4FZG - chains S and T of the 32 polymer chains in the assembly; structure by X-ray diffraction, 3.00 A resolution.

Chain S:
Molecule: Proteasome component PRE5
From: Saccharomyces cerevisiae
Notes: EC 3.4.25.1
UniProt: P40302 (PSA1_YEAST); residues 1-233 here correspond to UniProt positions 2-234 (UniProt number = residue number + 1)
Sequence (233 residues; numbered 1 to 233; the number before each row is that of its first residue):
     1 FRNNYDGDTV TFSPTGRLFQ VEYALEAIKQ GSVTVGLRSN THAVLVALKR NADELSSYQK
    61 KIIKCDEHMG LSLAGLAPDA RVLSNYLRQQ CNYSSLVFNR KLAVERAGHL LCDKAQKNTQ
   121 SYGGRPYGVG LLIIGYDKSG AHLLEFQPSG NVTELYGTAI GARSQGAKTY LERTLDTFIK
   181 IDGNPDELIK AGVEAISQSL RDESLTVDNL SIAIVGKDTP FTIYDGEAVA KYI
Swiss-Prot annotation at these positions:
  - modified residue: S13 (Phosphoserine)
  - cross-link: K190 (Glycyl lysine isopeptide (Lys-Gly) (interchain with G-Cter in ubiquitin))

Chain T:
Molecule: Proteasome component C1
From: Saccharomyces cerevisiae
Notes: EC 3.4.25.1
UniProt: P21242 (PSA3_YEAST); residues 1-244 here correspond to UniProt positions 5-248 (UniProt number = residue number + 4)
Sequence (244 residues; each row starts with the number of its first residue):
     1 GTGYDLSNSV FSPDGRNFQV EYAVKAVENG TTSIGIKCND GVVFAVEKLI TSKLLVPQKN
    61 VKIQVVDRHI GCVYSGLIPD GRHLVNRGRE EAASFKKLYK TPIPIPAFAD RLGQYVQAHT
   121 LYNSVRPFGV STIFGGVDKN GAHLYMLEPS GSYWGYKGAA TGKGRQSAKA ELEKLVDHHP
   181 EGLSAREAVK QAAKIIYLAH EDNKEKDFEL EISWCSLSET NGLHKFVKGD LLQEAIDFAQ
   241 KEIN

How chain S and chain T interact:
Pairs across the interface (61; chain S residue first):
  N4(S) - L6(T)
  Y5(S) - D5(T)  hydrogen bond
  Y5(S) - L6(T)  hydrophobic
  T9(S) - R126(T)
  V10(S) - S124(T)
  V10(S) - V125(T)
  V10(S) - R126(T)
  T11(S) - L6(T)
  T11(S) - Q19(T)
  F12(S) - Q19(T)  hydrogen bond (backbone-side chain)
  F12(S) - Y22(T)
  F12(S) - A23(T)  hydrophobic
  F12(S) - L77(T)  hydrophobic
  F12(S) - R126(T)
  F12(S) - P127(T)
  S13(S) - Y22(T)
  P14(S) - Y22(T)  hydrophobic
  P14(S) - K25(T)
  T15(S) - K25(T)
  G16(S) - Y22(T)
  G16(S) - K25(T)
  G16(S) - A26(T)
  L18(S) - R126(T)
  H109(S) - R82(T)
  C112(S) - R82(T)
  D113(S) - R82(T)  salt bridge
  D113(S) - N86(T)
  Q116(S) - P79(T)
  Q116(S) - D80(T)
  Q116(S) - H83(T)  hydrogen bond
  T119(S) - R126(T)  hydrogen bond (backbone-side chain)
  Q120(S) - H83(T)
  Q120(S) - H119(T)
  Q120(S) - V125(T)
  Q120(S) - R126(T)  hydrogen bond (backbone-backbone)
  Q120(S) - F128(T)
  S121(S) - S124(T)
  S121(S) - V125(T)
  Y122(S) - S124(T)  hydrogen bond (backbone-backbone)
  S149(S) - P79(T)
  G150(S) - P79(T)
  N151(S) - I78(T)
  N151(S) - P79(T)
  T153(S) - N60(T)
  E154(S) - L55(T)
  E154(S) - V56(T)
  E154(S) - K59(T)
  E154(S) - N60(T)  hydrogen bond (backbone-side chain)
  L155(S) - L54(T)
  L155(S) - L55(T)  hydrophobic
  L155(S) - V56(T)
  Y156(S) - K53(T)
  Y156(S) - L54(T)  hydrogen bond (backbone-backbone)
  Y156(S) - V56(T)
  Y156(S) - P57(T)
  G157(S) - L54(T)
  L171(S) - L54(T)
  E172(S) - S52(T)  hydrogen bond
  E172(S) - K53(T)
  L175(S) - K53(T)
  L175(S) - L54(T)  hydrophobic
Interface residues without a listed pair, chain S (34 interface residues in all): R38, E105, T158, K168
Interface residues without a listed pair, chain T (30 interface residues in all): N123, G129

Summary:
The interface between chain S and chain T involves 34 residues on one side and 30 on the other, with 9
hydrogen bonds and 1 salt bridge. Polar contacts include D113(S)-R82(T), Y5(S)-D5(T) and F12(S)-Q19(T).
Chain S is Proteasome component PRE5 and chain T is Proteasome component C1, both from Saccharomyces
cerevisiae; the structure, 20S yeast proteasome in complex with glidobactin, was determined by X-ray
diffraction together with 4FZC from the same study.
